Entry 8T4L (electron microscopy, 3.20 A resolution); this record covers chains C and I of the 18 polymer chains in the assembly.

Chain C:
Protein: RM20A3 heavy chain Fv
Organism: Macaca mulatta
Chain sequence (125 residues; each row starts with the number of its first residue; a row labelled like 82A-82C holds insertion residues (82A, then the next letters in order)):
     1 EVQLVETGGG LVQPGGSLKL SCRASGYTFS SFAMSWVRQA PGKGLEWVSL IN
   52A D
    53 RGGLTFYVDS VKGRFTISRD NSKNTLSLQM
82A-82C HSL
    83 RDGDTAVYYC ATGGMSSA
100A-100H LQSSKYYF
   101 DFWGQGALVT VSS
Unresolved in the structure: 112-113
Disulfides: Cys22-Cys92

Chain I:
Protein: MD65 N332-GT5 SOSIP gp41
Organism: Human immunodeficiency virus 1
Chain sequence (153 residues; numbered 512 to 664; the number before each row is that of its first residue):
   512 AAGIGASSDG FLGAAGSTMG AASMTLTVQA RNLLSGIVQQ QSNLLRAPEP QQHLLKDTHW
   572 GIKQLQARVL AVEHYLRDQQ LLGIWGCSGK LICCTNVPWN SSWSNRNLSE IWDNMTWLQW
   632 DKEISNYTQI IYGLLEESQN QQEKNEQDLL ALD
Unresolved in the structure: 512-520, 547-571
Disulfides: Cys598-Cys604
Covalently attached groups: N-acetylglucosamine (NAG) linked to Asn611

How chain C and chain I interact:
Residue-residue contacts - 20 pairs, chain C then chain I:
  Asn52(C) - Asp659(I)  hydrogen bond
  Arg53(C) - Lys655(I)  hydrogen bond (side chain-backbone)
  Arg53(C) - Asn656(I)  hydrogen bond
  Arg53(C) - Asp659(I)  salt bridge
  Leu56(C) - Asn656(I)
  Leu56(C) - Asp659(I)
  Leu56(C) - Leu660(I)  hydrophobic
  Phe58(C) - Leu660(I)  hydrophobic
  Phe58(C) - Leu663(I)  hydrophobic
  Met97(C) - Asp659(I)
  Met97(C) - Leu663(I)  hydrophobic
  Ser99(C) - Asp659(I)
  Ala100(C) - Gln658(I)
  Ala100(C) - Asp659(I)
  Ala100(C) - Ala662(I)  hydrophobic
  Leu100A(C) - Lys655(I)
  Leu100A(C) - Gln658(I)
  Tyr100F(C) - Ala662(I)  hydrogen bond (side chain-backbone)
  Tyr100F(C) - Leu663(I)
  Tyr100F(C) - Asp664(I)  hydrogen bond (side chain-backbone)
Other interface residues (no listed pair), chain C (12 interface residues in all): Asp52A, Gly55, Ser98

Overview:
Chain C and chain I form an interface of 12 and 8 residues respectively, with 5 hydrogen bonds and 1 salt
bridge. Polar contacts include Arg53(C)-Asp659(I), Asn52(C)-Asp659(I) and Arg53(C)-Lys655(I).
N-acetylglucosamine is covalently linked to Asn611(I).
Chain C is RM20A3 heavy chain Fv (Macaca mulatta) and chain I is MD65 N332-GT5 SOSIP gp41 (Human
immunodeficiency virus 1); the structure, MD65 N332-GT5 SOSIP in complex with RM_N332_07 Fab and RM20A3 Fab,
was determined by electron microscopy, deposited together with 8T49, 8T4B, 8T4D and 8T4K.
